PDB entry 5S4V | X-ray diffraction, 2.30 A resolution | chains A and F of the 6 polymer chains in the assembly

[Chain A]
Protein: Tubulin alpha-1B chain
From: Bos taurus
Reference sequence: P81947 (TBA1B_BOVIN); numbering as in UniProt (aligned over 1-451)
Chain sequence (451 residues; numbered 1 to 451; the number before each row is that of its first residue):
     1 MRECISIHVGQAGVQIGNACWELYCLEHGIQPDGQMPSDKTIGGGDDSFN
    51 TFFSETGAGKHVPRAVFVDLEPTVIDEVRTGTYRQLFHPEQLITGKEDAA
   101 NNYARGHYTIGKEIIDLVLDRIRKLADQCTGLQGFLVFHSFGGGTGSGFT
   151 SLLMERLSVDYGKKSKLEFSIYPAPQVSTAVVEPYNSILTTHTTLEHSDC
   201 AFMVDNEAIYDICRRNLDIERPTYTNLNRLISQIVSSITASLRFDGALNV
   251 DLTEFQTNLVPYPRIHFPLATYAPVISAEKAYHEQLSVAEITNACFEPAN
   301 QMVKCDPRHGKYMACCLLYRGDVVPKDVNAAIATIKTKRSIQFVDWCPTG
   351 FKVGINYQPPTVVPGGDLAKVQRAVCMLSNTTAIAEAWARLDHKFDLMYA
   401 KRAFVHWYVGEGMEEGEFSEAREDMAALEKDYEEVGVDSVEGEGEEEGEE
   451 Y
Not modelled in the structure: 439-451
Bound ions: Ca2+: Asp-39, Thr-41, Gly-44, Glu-55
Residues lining bound ligands: GTP (guanosine-5'-triphosphate): Gly-10, Gln-11, Ala-12, Gln-15, Ile-16, Asp-69, Asp-98, Ala-99, Ala-100, Asn-101, Ser-140, Gly-142, Gly-143, Gly-144, Thr-145, Gly-146, Ile-171, Pro-173, Val-177, Ser-178, Glu-183, Asn-206, Tyr-224, Leu-227, Asn-228, Ile-231
From the paper describing this entry:
  - binding site for N-(2-hydroxyphenyl)acetamide: Thr-257

[Chain F]
Protein: Tubulin-Tyrosine Ligase
From: Gallus gallus
Reference sequence: E1BQ43 (E1BQ43_CHICK); residue numbers follow UniProt; this construct covers 1-378
Chain sequence (384 residues; row label = number of the first residue in the row):
     1 MYTFVVRDENSSVYAEVSRLLLATGQWKRLRKDNPRFNLMLGERNRLPFG
    51 RLGHEPGLVQLVNYYRGADKLCRKASLVKLIKTSPELSESCTWFPESYVI
   101 YPTNLKTPVAPAQNGIRHLINNTRTDEREVFLAAYNRRREGREGNVWIAK
   151 SSAGAKGEGILISSEASELLDFIDEQGQVHVIQKYLEKPLLLEPGHRKFD
   201 IRSWVLVDHLYNIYLYREGVLRTSSEPYNSANFQDKTCHLTNHCIQKEYS
   251 KNYGRYEEGNEMFFEEFNQYLMDALNTTLENSILLQIKHIIRSCLMCIEP
   301 AISTKHLHYQSFQLFGFDFMVDEELKVWLIEVNGAPACAQKLYAELCQGI
   351 VDVAISSVFPLADTGQKTSQPTSIFIKLHHHHHH
Not modelled in the structure: 106-124, 152-159, 363-370, 383-384
Differences from the reference sequence: expression tag (379-384)
Bound ions: Mg2+: Glu-331, Asn-333 (together with AMP-PCP)
Residues lining bound ligands: AMP-PCP (ACP; phosphomethylphosphonic acid adenylate ester): Lys-74, Ile-148, Lys-150, Gln-183, Lys-184, Tyr-185, Leu-186, Lys-198, Asp-200, Arg-202, Arg-222, His-239, Leu-240, Thr-241, Asn-242, Asp-318, Met-320, Ile-330, Glu-331, Asn-333

[Chain A / chain F interface]
Pairs across the interface (20):
  Gln-176(A) / Pro-56(F)
  Glu-207(A) / His-54(F)  salt bridge
  Glu-297(A) / His-306(F)
  Pro-298(A) / Leu-307(F)  hydrophobic
  Lys-304(A) / His-54(F)
  Lys-304(A) / His-308(F)
  Asp-306(A) / Arg-66(F)
  Arg-308(A) / Pro-300(F)  hydrogen bond (side chain-backbone)
  Arg-308(A) / Ala-301(F)  hydrogen bond (side chain-backbone)
  Arg-308(A) / Ile-302(F)
  Arg-308(A) / Ser-303(F)  hydrogen bond (side chain-backbone)
  His-309(A) / Arg-66(F)  hydrogen bond (side chain-backbone)
  His-309(A) / Gly-67(F)
  His-309(A) / Ala-301(F)
  Ser-340(A) / Ala-301(F)
  Glu-386(A) / Arg-66(F)  salt bridge
  Arg-390(A) / Gly-50(F)
  Arg-390(A) / His-54(F)  hydrogen bond
  His-393(A) / Arg-51(F)
  Glu-433(A) / Arg-46(F)  salt bridge
Other interface residues (no listed pair), chain A (17 interface residues in all): Pro-175, Ala-299, Cys-305, Lys-338
Other interface residues (no listed pair), chain F (16 interface residues in all): Gly-53, Gly-57

[Summary]
17 residues of chain A face 16 of chain F across their interface; the contacts include 5 hydrogen bonds and 3
salt bridges. Among the polar pairs are Glu-207(A)/His-54(F), Glu-386(A)/Arg-66(F) and Glu-433(A)/Arg-46(F).
Chain A binds GTP. Bound to chain F: AMP-PCP. The paper reports a binding site for
N-(2-hydroxyphenyl)acetamide at Thr-257(A).
Here chain A is Tubulin alpha-1B chain (Bos taurus) and chain F is Tubulin-Tyrosine Ligase (Gallus gallus).
Entry 5S4V (Tubulin-Z57040482-complex) was determined by X-ray diffraction together with 5S4L, 5S4M, 5S4N,
5S4O, 5S4P, 5S4Q and 52 further entries from the same study.
